PDB entry 5TM5 | X-ray diffraction, 2.24 A resolution | chains A and B of the 4 polymer chains in the assembly

Chain A (and B):
Name: Estrogen receptor
From: Homo sapiens
Notes: fragment: ligand-binding domain; chain B of this document is another copy of the same molecule, construct and numbering; everything in this record applies to it too
UniProtKB: P03372 (ESR1_HUMAN), isoform P03372-3; residues 298-554 here correspond to UniProt positions 125-381 (UniProt number = residue number - 173)
Chain sequence (257 residues; numbered 298 to 554; the number before each row is that of its first residue):
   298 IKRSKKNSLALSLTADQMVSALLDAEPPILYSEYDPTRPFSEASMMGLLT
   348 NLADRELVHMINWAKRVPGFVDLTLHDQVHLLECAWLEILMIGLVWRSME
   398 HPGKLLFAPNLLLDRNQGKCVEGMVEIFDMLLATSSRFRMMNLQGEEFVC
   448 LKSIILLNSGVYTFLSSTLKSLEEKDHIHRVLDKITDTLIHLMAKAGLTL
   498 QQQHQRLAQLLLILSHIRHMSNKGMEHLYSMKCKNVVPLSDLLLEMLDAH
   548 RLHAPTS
Unresolved in the structure: 298-304, 462-466, 549-554 (chain B: 298-303, 419-420, 462-471, 549-554)
Construct notes: engineered mutation S537 (Tyr364 in P03372)
Small-molecule neighbours: 7EV (5-{4-[(1S,4S,5R)-5-[(4-bromophenoxy)sulfonyl]-3-(4-hydroxyphenyl)-7-oxabicyclo[2.2.1]hept-2-en-2-yl]phenoxy}pentanoic acid): M343, L346, T347, A350, E353, W383, L384, L387, M388, L391, R394, F404, M421, I424, G521, H524, L525, L540

How chain A and chain B interact:
Pairs across the interface (55; chain A residue first):
  A430(A) - Y459(B)
  R434(A) - Y459(B)  hydrogen bond
  R434(A) - H476(B)
  I451(A) - L509(B)  hydrophobic
  N455(A) - L509(B)
  N455(A) - H513(B)  hydrogen bond (backbone-side chain)
  S456(A) - H513(B)
  Y459(A) - R434(B)  hydrogen bond
  Y459(A) - I510(B)
  Y459(A) - H513(B)
  K472(A) - M437(B)
  H476(A) - R434(B)  hydrogen bond
  D480(A) - Q502(B)
  D480(A) - Q506(B)  hydrogen bond
  T483(A) - H501(B)
  T483(A) - A505(B)
  D484(A) - Q498(B)
  D484(A) - H501(B)  salt bridge
  D484(A) - Q502(B)  hydrogen bond
  I487(A) - H501(B)
  Q498(A) - D484(B)
  H501(A) - T483(B)
  H501(A) - I487(B)
  H501(A) - H501(B)
  H501(A) - L504(B)
  Q502(A) - D480(B)
  Q502(A) - D484(B)  hydrogen bond
  L504(A) - H501(B)
  A505(A) - T483(B)
  A505(A) - L508(B)  hydrophobic
  Q506(A) - D480(B)  hydrogen bond
  L508(A) - A505(B)  hydrophobic
  L509(A) - I451(B)  hydrophobic
  L509(A) - N455(B)
  L509(A) - L511(B)  hydrophobic
  I510(A) - Y459(B)
  L511(A) - L509(B)  hydrophobic
  S512(A) - R515(B)  hydrogen bond
  H513(A) - N455(B)  hydrogen bond (side chain-backbone)
  H513(A) - S456(B)
  H513(A) - Y459(B)
  H513(A) - T460(B)
  H513(A) - R515(B)  hydrogen bond
  R515(A) - S512(B)  hydrogen bond
  R515(A) - H513(B)  hydrogen bond
  R515(A) - H516(B)
  H516(A) - R515(B)
  H516(A) - N519(B)  hydrogen bond
  N519(A) - H516(B)  hydrogen bond
  N519(A) - N519(B)  hydrogen bond
  K520(A) - H547(B)
  E523(A) - E523(B)
  H547(A) - K520(B)  hydrogen bond (backbone-side chain)
  R548(A) - K520(B)
  R548(A) - E523(B)  salt bridge
Other interface residues (no listed pair), chain A (37 interface residues in all): M427, G457, V458, D473, L479, L497
Other interface residues (no listed pair), chain B (36 interface residues in all): A430, G457, V458, L479, L497, Q500

Summary:
Chain A and chain B form an interface of 37 and 36 residues respectively; the contacts include 17 hydrogen
bonds and 2 salt bridges. Polar pairs include D484(A)-H501(B), R548(A)-E523(B) and R434(A)-Y459(B). Bound to
chain A: compound 7EV.
Both chains are Estrogen receptor (Homo sapiens). Entry 5TM5 (Crystal Structure of the ER-alpha Ligand-binding
Domain (Y537S) in Complex with the OBHS-ASC compound,
5-(4-((1R,4S,6R)-6-((4-bromophenoxy)sulfonyl)-3-(4-hydroxyphenyl)-7-oxabicyclo[2.2.1]hept-2-en-2-yl)phenoxy)pentanoic
acid) was determined by X-ray diffraction (same publication as 5KR9, 5KRA, 5KRC, 5KRF, 5KRH, 5KRI and 43
further entries).
